Entry 6UWC (X-ray diffraction, 1.95 A resolution); this record covers chains A and B.

== Chain A (and B) ==
Molecule: Protease
From: Human immunodeficiency virus 1
Notes: chain B of this document is another copy of the same molecule, construct and numbering; everything in this record applies to it too
Reference sequence: C8B467 (C8B467_9HIV1); residue numbers follow UniProt; this construct covers 1-99
Chain sequence (99 residues; numbered 1 to 99; the number before each row is that of its first residue):
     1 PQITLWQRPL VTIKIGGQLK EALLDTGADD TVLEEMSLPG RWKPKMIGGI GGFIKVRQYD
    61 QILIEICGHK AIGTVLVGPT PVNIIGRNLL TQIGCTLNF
Residues lining bound ligands: QK1 ((3aS,4S,7aR)-hexahydro-4H-furo[2,3-b]pyran-4-yl {(2S,3R)-1-(4-fluorophenyl)-3-hydroxy-4-[(2-methylpropyl)({2-[(propan-2-yl)amino]-1,3-benzothiazol-6-yl}sulfonyl)amino]butan-2-yl}carbamate): L23, D25, G27, A28, D29, D30, V32, K45, I47, G48, G49, I50, P81, V82, I84

== Chain A / chain B interface ==
Residue-residue contacts (95; chain A residue first):
  P1(A) with L97(B); N98(B); F99(B), hydrogen bond (backbone-backbone)
  Q2(A) with T96(B), hydrogen bond; L97(B); N98(B), hydrogen bond
  I3(A) with T96(B); L97(B), hydrogen bond (backbone-backbone); F99(B), hydrophobic
  T4(A) with T96(B)
  L5(A) with T26(B); R87(B), hydrogen bond (backbone-side chain); L90(B), hydrophobic; T91(B); C95(B)
  W6(A) with R87(B), hydrogen bond (backbone-side chain); T91(B)
  Q7(A) with R87(B), hydrogen bond (backbone-side chain)
  R8(A) with D29(B); R87(B)
  P9(A) with T26(B); R87(B); L97(B), hydrophobic
  L23(A) with G27(B)
  L24(A) with T26(B), hydrogen bond (backbone-side chain); L97(B), hydrophobic; F99(B), hydrophobic
  D25(A) with D25(B); T26(B); G27(B), hydrogen bond (side chain-backbone)
  T26(A) with L5(B); P9(B); L24(B), hydrogen bond (side chain-backbone); D25(B); T26(B), hydrogen bond (side chain-backbone); L97(B)
  G27(A) with L23(B); D25(B), hydrogen bond (backbone-side chain)
  D29(A) with R8(B), salt bridge
  G49(A) with I50(B)
  I50(A) with G49(B); I54(B); T80(B); I84(B), hydrophobic
  G51(A) with G51(B); G52(B); I54(B)
  G52(A) with G51(B)
  I54(A) with I50(B); G51(B)
  H69(A) with F99(B)
  T80(A) with I50(B)
  I84(A) with I50(B), hydrophobic
  R87(A) with L5(B), hydrogen bond (side chain-backbone); Q7(B); R8(B); P9(B)
  L90(A) with L5(B), hydrophobic
  T91(A) with L5(B); W6(B)
  I93(A) with F99(B)
  G94(A) with N98(B); F99(B)
  C95(A) with L5(B); L97(B), hydrophobic; N98(B); F99(B), hydrophobic
  T96(A) with Q2(B); I3(B); T4(B); T96(B); L97(B); N98(B), hydrogen bond (backbone-backbone)
  L97(A) with P1(B); Q2(B); I3(B), hydrogen bond (backbone-backbone); P9(B), hydrophobic; L24(B), hydrophobic; T26(B); C95(B), hydrophobic; T96(B); L97(B), hydrophobic
  N98(A) with P1(B); Q2(B); G94(B); C95(B); T96(B), hydrogen bond (backbone-backbone); N98(B), hydrogen bond
  F99(A) with P1(B), hydrogen bond (backbone-backbone); I3(B), hydrophobic; L24(B), hydrophobic; H69(B); I93(B); G94(B); C95(B), hydrophobic
Other interface residues (no listed pair), chain A (38 interface residues in all): G48, F53, C67, P79, P81
Other interface residues (no listed pair), chain B (41 interface residues in all): V32, I47, G48, F53, I66, C67, P79, P81

== In short ==
The interface between chain A and chain B involves 38 residues on one side and 41 on the other, with 18
hydrogen bonds and 1 salt bridge. Polar contacts include D29(A)-R8(B), Q2(A)-T96(B) and Q2(A)-N98(B). Chain A
binds compound QK1.
Both chains are Protease (Human immunodeficiency virus 1). Entry 6UWC (X-ray crystal structure of wild type
HIV-1 protease in complex with GRL-08613) was determined by X-ray diffraction, deposited together with 6UWB.
